PDB entry 9LWP | electron microscopy, 2.93 A resolution | chains A and B of the 4 polymer chains in the assembly

Chain A:
Name: Guanine nucleotide-binding protein G(i) subunit alpha-2, Guanine nucleotide-binding protein G(s) subunit alpha isoforms short
Organism: Homo sapiens
Notes: EC 3.6.5.-
Reference sequence: chimeric construct of P04899, P63092: residues 1-39 from P04899 (GNAI2_HUMAN) positions 1-39 (same numbers); residues 40-57 from P63092 positions 47-64 (UniProt number = residue number + 7); residues 66-115 from P63092 positions 204-253 (UniProt number = residue number + 138); residues 116-246 from P63092 positions 264-394 (UniProt number = residue number + 148)
Chain sequence (246 residues; each row starts with the number of its first residue):
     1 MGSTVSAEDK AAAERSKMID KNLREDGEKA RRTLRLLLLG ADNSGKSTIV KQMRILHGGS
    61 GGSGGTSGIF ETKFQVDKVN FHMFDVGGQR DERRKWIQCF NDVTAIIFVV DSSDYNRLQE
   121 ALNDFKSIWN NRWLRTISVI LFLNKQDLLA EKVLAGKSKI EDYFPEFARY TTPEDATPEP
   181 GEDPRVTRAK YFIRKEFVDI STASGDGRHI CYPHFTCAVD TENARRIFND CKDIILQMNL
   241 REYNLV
Disordered / not traced: 1-4, 52-67, 88-92, 174-182, 218
Sequence notes: conflict Ser3 (Cys in P04899), Arg31 (Ala in P04899), Thr33 (Glu in P04899), 20 further conflict positions vs the reference (P63092) not listed; linker (58-65)
Curated features (UniProtKB/Swiss-Prot):
  - lipidation: Gly2 (N-myristoyl glycine)

Chain B:
Name: Guanine nucleotide-binding protein G(I)/G(S)/G(T) subunit beta-1
Organism: Rattus norvegicus
Reference sequence: P54311 (GBB1_RAT); residue numbers follow UniProt; this construct covers 2-340
Chain sequence (345 residues; numbered -4 to 340; the number before each row is that of its first residue; numbers below 1 keep their minus sign (Met-4 is residue -4)):
    -4 MGSLLQSELD QLRQEAEQLK NQIRDARKAC ADATLSQITN NIDPVGRIQM RTRRTLRGHL
    56 AKIYAMHWGT DSRLLVSASQ DGKLIIWDSY TTNKVHAIPL RSSWVMTCAY APSGNYVACG
   116 GLDNICSIYN LKTREGNVRV SRELAGHTGY LSCCRFLDDN QIVTSSGDTT CALWDIETGQ
   176 QTTTFTGHTG DVMSLSLAPD TRLFVSGACD ASAKLWDVRE GMCRQTFTGH ESDINAICFF
   236 PNGNAFATGS DDATCRLFDL RADQELMTYS HDNIICGITS VSFSKSGRLL LAGYDDFNCN
   296 VWDALKADRA GVLAGHDNRV SCLGVTDDGM AVATGSWDSF LKIWN
Disordered / not traced: -4 to 2
Sequence notes: initiating methionine (-4); expression tag (-3 to 1)
Curated features (UniProtKB/Swiss-Prot):
  - modified residue: Ser2 (N-acetylserine), His266 (Phosphohistidine)

Interface between chain A and chain B:
Pairs across the interface - 34 pairs, chain A then chain B:
  Arg15(A) - Val90(B)  hydrogen bond (side chain-backbone)
  Arg15(A) - His91(B)
  Ser16(A) - Asn88(B)
  Ser16(A) - Lys89(B)  hydrogen bond (side chain-backbone)
  Ile19(A) - Lys89(B)
  Ile19(A) - Val90(B)
  Ile19(A) - Ala92(B)  hydrophobic
  Asp20(A) - Lys89(B)  salt bridge
  Leu23(A) - Gly53(B)
  Leu23(A) - Ile80(B)  hydrophobic
  Leu23(A) - Lys89(B)
  Leu23(A) - Ala92(B)  hydrophobic
  Arg24(A) - Leu55(B)
  Gly27(A) - Leu55(B)
  Arg31(A) - Ala56(B)
  Gly68(A) - Leu117(B)
  Gly68(A) - Asn119(B)  hydrogen bond (backbone-side chain)
  Phe84(A) - Trp99(B)  hydrophobic
  Lys95(A) - Tyr145(B)
  Lys95(A) - Met188(B)
  Lys95(A) - Cys204(B)
  Lys95(A) - Asp228(B)  salt bridge
  Lys95(A) - Asn230(B)
  Trp96(A) - Leu117(B)  hydrophobic
  Gln98(A) - Tyr59(B)  hydrogen bond (backbone-side chain)
  Gln98(A) - Arg314(B)  hydrogen bond
  Cys99(A) - Lys57(B)  hydrogen bond (backbone-side chain)
  Cys99(A) - Tyr59(B)  hydrogen bond (backbone-side chain)
  Cys99(A) - Trp99(B)
  Cys99(A) - Met101(B)  hydrophobic
  Phe100(A) - Trp99(B)  hydrophobic
  Asn101(A) - Lys57(B)
  Asn101(A) - Trp332(B)
  Trp133(A) - Asp290(B)
Also at the interface, not in a pair above, chain A (22 interface residues in all): Ala12, Ala13, Asp26, Ile69, Asp102
Also at the interface, not in a pair above, chain B (28 interface residues in all): Gln75, Asp76, Lys78, Asp118, Asp186

Summary:
The interface between chain A and chain B involves 22 residues on one side and 28 on the other, with 7
hydrogen bonds and 2 salt bridges. Among the polar pairs are Asp20(A)-Lys89(B), Lys95(A)-Asp228(B) and
Arg15(A)-Val90(B).
Chain A is Guanine nucleotide-binding protein G(i) subunit alpha-2, Guanine nucleotide-binding protein G(s)
subunit alpha isoforms short (Homo sapiens) and chain B is Guanine nucleotide-binding protein G(I)/G(S)/G(T)
subunit beta-1 (Rattus norvegicus); the structure, Cryo-EM structure of the unliganded human BRS3-Gq complex,
was determined by electron microscopy together with 9K07 from the same study.
